Entry 5GRT (X-ray diffraction, 2.40 A resolution); this record covers chain A.

[Chain A]
Name: Glutathione reductase
From: Homo sapiens
Notes: EC 1.6.4.2
Reference sequence: P00390 (GSHR_HUMAN); residue numbers follow UniProt; this construct covers 18-478
Sequence (461 residues; each row starts with the number of its first residue):
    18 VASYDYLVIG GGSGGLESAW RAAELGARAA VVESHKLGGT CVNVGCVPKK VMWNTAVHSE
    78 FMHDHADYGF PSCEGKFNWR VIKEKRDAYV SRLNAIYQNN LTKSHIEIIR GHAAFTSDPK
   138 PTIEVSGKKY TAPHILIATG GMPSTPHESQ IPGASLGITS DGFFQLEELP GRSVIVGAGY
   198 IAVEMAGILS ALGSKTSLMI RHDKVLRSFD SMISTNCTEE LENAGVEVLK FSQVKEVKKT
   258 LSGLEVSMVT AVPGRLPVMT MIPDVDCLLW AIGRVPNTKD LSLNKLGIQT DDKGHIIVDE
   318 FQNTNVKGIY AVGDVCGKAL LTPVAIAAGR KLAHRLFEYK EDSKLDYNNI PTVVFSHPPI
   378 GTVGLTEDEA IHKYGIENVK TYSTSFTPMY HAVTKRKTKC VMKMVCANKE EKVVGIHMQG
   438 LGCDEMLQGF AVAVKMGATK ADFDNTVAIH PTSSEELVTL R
Disulfides: Cys90 forms a disulfide with the same residue of a neighbouring copy of this chain
Disulfides: Cys58-Cys63
Construct notes: engineered mutation Glu34 (Ala in P00390), Trp37 (Arg in P00390)
Residues lining bound ligands:
  - FAD (flavin-adenine dinucleotide): Ile26, Gly27, Gly28, Gly29, Ser30, Gly31, Gly32, Val49, Glu50, Ser51, His52, Lys53, Gly55, Gly56, Thr57, Cys58, Val61, Gly62, Cys63, Lys66, Gly128, His129, Ala130, Ala155, Thr156, Gly157, Ser177, Phe181, Tyr197, Ile198, Met202, Arg291, Asn294, Leu298, Val329, Gly330, Asp331, Val332, Leu337, Leu338, Thr339, Pro340, Ala342, Phe372, His467, Pro468
  - glutathionylspermidine disulfide (TS4): Gly29, Ser30, Glu34, Gly55, Cys58, Val59, Val64, Tyr106, Leu110, Ile113, Tyr114, Thr339, Ile343, Thr401, Phe403, Thr404, Pro405, Met406, His467, Thr469, Ser470, Glu472, Glu473, Thr476, Leu477
UniProt features mapped onto this chain:
  - binding site (NADP(+)): Gly334
  - binding site (FAD): Thr383
  - natural variant: Asp297 (E297D: this construct carries the variant)

[In short]
Ligands of chain A: flavin-adenine dinucleotide and glutathionylspermidine disulfide. UniProt lists
NADP+-binding residue Gly334 and FAD-binding residue Thr383.
Chain A is Glutathione reductase (Homo sapiens); the structure, Human glutathione reductase A34E, R37W mutant,
glutathionylspermidine complex, was determined by X-ray diffraction (same publication as 2GRT, 3GRT, 4GRT and
1GRT).
